Entry 9D82 (electron microscopy, 3.30 A resolution); this record covers chains B and H of the 18 polymer chains in the assembly.

[Chain B (and H)]
Molecule: B2 Capsid
Source organism: Shigella phage B2
Notes: chain H of this document is another copy of the same molecule, construct and numbering; everything in this record applies to it too
Sequence (389 residues; each row starts with the number of its first residue):
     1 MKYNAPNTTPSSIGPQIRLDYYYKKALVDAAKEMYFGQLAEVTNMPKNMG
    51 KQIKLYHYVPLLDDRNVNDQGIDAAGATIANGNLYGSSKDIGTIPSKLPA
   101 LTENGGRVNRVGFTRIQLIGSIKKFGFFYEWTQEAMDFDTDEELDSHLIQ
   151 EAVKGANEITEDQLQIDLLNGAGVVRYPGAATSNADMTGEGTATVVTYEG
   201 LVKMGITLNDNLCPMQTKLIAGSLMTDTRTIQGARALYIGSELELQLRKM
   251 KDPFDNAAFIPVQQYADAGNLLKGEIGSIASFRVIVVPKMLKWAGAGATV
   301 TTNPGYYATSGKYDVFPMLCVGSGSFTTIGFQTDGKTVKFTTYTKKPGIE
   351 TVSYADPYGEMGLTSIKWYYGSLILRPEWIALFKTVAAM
Unresolved in the structure: 1, 108-110, 389 (chain H: 1-7, 108-109, 389)

[Interface between chain B and chain H]
Pairs across the interface (10; chain B residue first):
  E134(B) - E103(H)
  A355(B) - G106(H)
  D356(B) - G105(H)
  D356(B) - G106(H)  hydrogen bond (side chain-backbone)
  P357(B) - G106(H)
  Y358(B) - L101(H)  hydrophobic
  Y358(B) - G106(H)
  E360(B) - E103(H)
  E360(B) - N104(H)
  M361(B) - N104(H)
Other interface residues (no listed pair), chain B (9 interface residues in all): T132, Y354
Other interface residues (no listed pair), chain H (6 interface residues in all): R107

[Overview]
The interface between chain B and chain H involves 9 residues on one side and 6 on the other; the contacts
include 1 hydrogen bond. Its one hydrogen-bonded contact is D356(B)-G106(H).
Chain B and chain H are both B2 Capsid (Shigella phage B2); the structure, Shigella flexneri bacteriophage B2
Icosahedral Reconstruction, was determined by electron microscopy together with 9D7Z, 9D80, 9D81, 9D83 and
9D84 from the same study.
